PDB entry 7JZW | electron microscopy, 3.20 A resolution | chains I and M of the 11 polymer chains in the assembly

== Chain I ==
Molecule: CRISPR type I-F/YPEST-associated protein Csy3
From: Pseudomonas aeruginosa
Reference sequence: A0A444M080 (A0A444M080_PSEAI); residues 20-361 here correspond to UniProt positions 1-342 (UniProt number = residue number - 19)
Amino-acid sequence (344 residues; each row starts with the number of its first residue):
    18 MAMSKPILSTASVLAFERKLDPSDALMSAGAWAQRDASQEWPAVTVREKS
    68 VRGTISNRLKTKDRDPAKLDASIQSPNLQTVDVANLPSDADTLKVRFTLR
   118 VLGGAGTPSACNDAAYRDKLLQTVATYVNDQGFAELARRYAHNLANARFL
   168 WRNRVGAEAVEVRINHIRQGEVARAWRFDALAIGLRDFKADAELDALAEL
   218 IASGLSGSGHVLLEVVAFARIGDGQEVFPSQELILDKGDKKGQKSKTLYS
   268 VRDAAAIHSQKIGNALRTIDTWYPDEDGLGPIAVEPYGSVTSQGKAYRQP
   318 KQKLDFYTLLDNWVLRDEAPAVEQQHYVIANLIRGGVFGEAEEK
Disordered / not traced: 18-23, 359-361
Differences from the reference sequence: expression tag (18-19)

== Chain M ==
Molecule: CRISPR repeat sequence
From: Pseudomonas aeruginosa
Sequence (61 nucleotides; numbered 1 to 61; the number before each row is that of its first residue):
     1 CUAAGAAAUUCACGGCGGGCUUGAUGUCCGCGUCUACCUGAUUCACUGCC
    51 GUAUAGGCAGC
Differences from the reference sequence: conflict A41 (G1458 in 313291946), A53 (G1446 in 313291946)

== Interface between chain I and chain M ==
Residue-residue contacts (52; chain I residue first):
  Val30(I) with G5(M), base contact
  Ala32(I) with G5(M), sugar contact
  Phe33(I) with G5(M), hydrogen bond to the sugar; A6(M), sugar contact
  Glu34(I) with G5(M), phosphate contact; A6(M), phosphate contact
  Arg35(I) with A6(M), hydrogen bond to the phosphate; A7(M), salt bridge to the phosphate
  Ser67(I) with G15(M), phosphate contact
  Val68(I) with C13(M), base contact; G15(M), phosphate contact
  Arg69(I) with C13(M), hydrogen bond to the sugar; G14(M), hydrogen bond to the sugar; G15(M), hydrogen bond to the phosphate; C16(M), salt bridge to the phosphate
  Gly70(I) with C13(M), base contact
  Thr71(I) with G14(M), phosphate contact
  Pro93(I) with G15(M), base contact
  Leu95(I) with G15(M), base contact
  Gln96(I) with C13(M), base contact
  Val98(I) with C13(M), base contact
  Ser126(I) with G5(M), sugar contact
  Ala127(I) with A4(M), base contact
  Trp168(I) with A8(M), base contact
  Arg169(I) with C11(M), salt bridge to the phosphate; A12(M), salt bridge to the phosphate
  Ser247(I) with U10(M), phosphate contact
  Gln248(I) with U9(M), hydrogen bond to the sugar; U10(M), hydrogen bond to the sugar
  Glu249(I) with U9(M), base contact
  Leu250(I) with U9(M), base contact
  Ile251(I) with U9(M), base contact
  His275(I) with U9(M), salt bridge to the phosphate
  Gln277(I) with A7(M), sugar contact; A8(M), sugar contact; U9(M), hydrogen bond to the phosphate
  Lys278(I) with A8(M), hydrogen bond to the base; U10(M), salt bridge to the phosphate
  Asn281(I) with A8(M), hydrogen bond to the base
  Arg284(I) with A7(M), sugar contact; A8(M), salt bridge to the phosphate
  Glu302(I) with A8(M), phosphate contact
  Val307(I) with A8(M), base contact
  Thr308(I) with A8(M), hydrogen bond to the base
  Ser309(I) with A8(M), base contact
  Arg351(I) with A6(M), sugar contact; A7(M), sugar contact
  Gly352(I) with A6(M), sugar contact
  Gly353(I) with G5(M), sugar contact; A6(M), hydrogen bond to the sugar
  Val354(I) with G5(M), base contact; A6(M), base contact
Also at the interface, not in a pair above, chain I (38 interface residues in all): Leu252, Ser262

== Summary ==
Chain I and chain M form an interface of 38 and 13 residues respectively; the contacts include 12 hydrogen
bonds and 7 salt bridges. Among the polar pairs are Lys278(I)-A8(M), Asn281(I)-A8(M) and Thr308(I)-A8(M).
Chain I is CRISPR type I-F/YPEST-associated protein Csy3 and chain M is CRISPR repeat sequence, both from
Pseudomonas aeruginosa; the structure, Cryo-EM structure of CRISPR-Cas surveillance complex with AcrIF4, was
determined by electron microscopy (same publication as 7JZX and 7JZZ).
